PDB entry 2F9V | X-ray diffraction, 2.60 A resolution | chains B and D of the 4 polymer chains in the assembly

Chain B (and D):
Protein: polyprotein
Notes: chain D of this document is another copy of the same molecule, construct and numbering; everything in this record applies to it too
Chain sequence (23 residues; row label = number of the first residue in the row):
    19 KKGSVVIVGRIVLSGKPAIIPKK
Disordered / not traced: 19 (chain D: 19-20, 37-41)
Sequence notes: cloning artifact (19-20, 40-41); engineered mutation Ser22 (Cys576 in 51039195)

Chain B / chain D interface:
Residue-residue contacts (12; chain B residue first):
  Gly33(B) with Ser32(D)
  Lys34(B) with Leu31(D); Ser32(D), hydrogen bond (backbone-backbone); Gly33(D), hydrogen bond (backbone-backbone)
  Pro35(B) with Val30(D); Leu31(D)
  Ala36(B) with Ile29(D); Val30(D), hydrogen bond (backbone-backbone)
  Ile37(B) with Arg28(D); Ile29(D), hydrophobic
  Ile38(B) with Arg28(D), hydrogen bond (backbone-backbone); Val30(D), hydrophobic

Overview:
The chain B/chain D interface involves 6 residues from each chain; the contacts include 4 hydrogen bonds.
Backbone hydrogen bonds pair Lys34(B)-Ser32(D), Lys34(B)-Gly33(D) and Ala36(B)-Val30(D).
Both chains are polyprotein. Entry 2F9V (HCV NS3 protease domain with NS4a peptide and a ketoamide inhibitor
with P1 and P2 cyclopropylalannines) was determined by X-ray diffraction.
